4IIT - chains B and C of the 3 polymer chains in the assembly; structure by X-ray diffraction, 4.30 A resolution (low resolution: residue-level contacts below are approximate; hydrogen-bond / salt-bridge calls are withheld).

== Chain B ==
Protein: Phenylacetate-CoA oxygenase subunit PaaB
From: Klebsiella pneumoniae subsp. pneumoniae
Notes: EC 1.14.13.-
Reference sequence: A6T8I1 (A6T8I1_KLEP7); residues 1-95 here = UniProt positions 1-95
Amino-acid sequence (95 residues; row label = number of the first residue in the row):
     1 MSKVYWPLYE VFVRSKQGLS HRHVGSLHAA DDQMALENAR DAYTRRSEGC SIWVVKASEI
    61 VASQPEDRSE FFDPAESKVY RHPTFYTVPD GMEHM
Unresolved in the structure: 1-2, 66-95

== Chain C ==
Protein: Phenylacetate-CoA oxygenase subunit PaaC
From: Klebsiella pneumoniae subsp. pneumoniae
Notes: EC 1.14.13.-
Reference sequence: A6T8I2 (A6T8I2_KLEP7); residue numbers follow UniProt; this construct covers 1-251
Amino-acid sequence (251 residues; numbered 1 to 251; the number before each row is that of its first residue):
     1 MNNPNPVATY ALRLGDNGLV LAQRLGAWCG HAPELEIDLA LANIGLDLLG QARNFLSYAA
    61 ELNGCGDEDT LAFGRDERQY SNLLLVEQPN GNFADTIARQ FFIDVWHVAL YSRLVNSRDA
   121 QLAAIAAKGL KEVRYHLRFS RGWLERLGNG TELSNRKMQQ AVDNLWRFTG ELFLADEVEL
   181 SLVEQGIAVD PRELQAEWQS AVHTALLDSG LQIPQEAAFR SGGKQGLHSE HLGPLLAEMQ
   241 YLQRSHPGLQ W
Unresolved in the structure: 1-4

== How chain B and chain C interact ==
Residue-residue contacts (14):
  W6(B) - E34(C)
  W6(B) - E36(C)
  H28(B) - E36(C)
  M34(B) - E34(C)
  M34(B) - W143(C)
  M34(B) - R146(C)
  N38(B) - E36(C)
  R40(B) - R138(C)
  D41(B) - A40(C)
  D41(B) - N43(C)
  A42(B) - L39(C)
  R46(B) - N43(C)
  R46(B) - D47(C)
  R46(B) - Y135(C)
Interface residues without a listed pair, chain B (13 interface residues in all): A29, A30, D31, E37, E48
Interface residues without a listed pair, chain C (13 interface residues in all): K131, H136, F139

== Overview ==
The chain B/chain C interface involves 13 residues from each chain.
Chain B is Phenylacetate-CoA oxygenase subunit PaaB and chain C is Phenylacetate-CoA oxygenase subunit PaaC,
both from Klebsiella pneumoniae subsp. pneumoniae; the structure, The Phenylacetyl-CoA monooxygenase PaaABC
subcomplex with phenylacetyl-CoA, was determined by X-ray diffraction.
